8IP0 - chains J and G of the 16 polymer chains in the assembly; structure by electron microscopy, 3.60 A resolution.

# Chain J
Protein: Type I-MYXAN CRISPR-associated protein Cmx8
Source organism: Synechocystis sp. PCC 6714
UniProtKB: A0A068N831 (A0A068N831_SYNY4); residues 33-551 here correspond to UniProt positions 1-519 (UniProt number = residue number - 32)
Amino-acid sequence (551 residues; each row starts with the number of its first residue):
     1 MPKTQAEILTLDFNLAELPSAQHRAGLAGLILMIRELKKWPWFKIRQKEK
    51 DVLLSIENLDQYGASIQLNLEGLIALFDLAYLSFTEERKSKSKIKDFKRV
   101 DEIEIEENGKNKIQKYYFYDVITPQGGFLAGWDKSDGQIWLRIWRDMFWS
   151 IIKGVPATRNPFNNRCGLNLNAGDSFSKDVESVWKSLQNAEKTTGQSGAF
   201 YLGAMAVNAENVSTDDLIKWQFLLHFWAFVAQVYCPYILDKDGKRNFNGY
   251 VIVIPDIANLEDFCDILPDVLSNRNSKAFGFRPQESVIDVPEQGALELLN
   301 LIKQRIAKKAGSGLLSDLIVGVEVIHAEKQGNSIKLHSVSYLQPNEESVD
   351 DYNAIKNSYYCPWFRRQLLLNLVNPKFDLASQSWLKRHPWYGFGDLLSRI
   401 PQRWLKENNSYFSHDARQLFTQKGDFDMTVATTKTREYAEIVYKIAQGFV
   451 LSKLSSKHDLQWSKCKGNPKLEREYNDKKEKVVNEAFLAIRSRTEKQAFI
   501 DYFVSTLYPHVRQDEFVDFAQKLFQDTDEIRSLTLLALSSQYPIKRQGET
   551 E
Not modelled in the structure: 1-6, 92-116, 374-378, 405-409, 424-437, 459-468, 491-494, 508-512, 542-551
Construct notes: initiating methionine (1); expression tag (2-32)
What the authors report for this chain:
  - binding site for the 15-nt DNA strand: Arg88, Tyr119, Pro156, Arg159, Lys244, Arg245, Phe281, Asn332
  - binding site for the 41-nt DNA strand (chain G): Asn332, Ser333

# Chain G
Molecule: 41-nt DNA strand
Sequence (41 nucleotides; numbered 20 to 60; the number before each row is that of its first residue):
    20 ACACAAAATATCCAGATTGGGGACACGGTGATAAACATGGA

# How chain J and chain G interact
Pairs across the interface (13):
  Val155(J) with DT57(G), sugar contact
  Asn160(J) with DG59(G), phosphate contact
  Ser197(J) with DT57(G), hydrogen bond to the phosphate; DG58(G), hydrogen bond to the phosphate
  Gly198(J) with DT57(G), hydrogen bond to the phosphate
  Leu202(J) with DT57(G), phosphate contact
  Met205(J) with DT57(G), phosphate contact
  Lys241(J) with DG49(G), base contact; DA50(G), salt bridge to the phosphate
  Asn332(J) with DC55(G), hydrogen bond to the base
  Ser333(J) with DC55(G), hydrogen bond to the sugar
  Ile400(J) with DG49(G), base contact
  Lys457(J) with DG39(G), salt bridge to the phosphate
Other interface residues (no listed pair), chain J (14 interface residues in all): Ala157, Asp477, Lys481
Other interface residues (no listed pair), chain G (9 interface residues in all): DA44, DA56

# Overview
The interface between chain J and chain G involves 14 residues on one side and 9 on the other; the contacts
include 5 hydrogen bonds and 2 salt bridges. Polar contacts include Asn332(J)-DC55(G), Ser333(J)-DC55(G) and
Ser197(J)-DT57(G). From the paper: a binding site for the 15-nt DNA strand at Arg88(J), Tyr119(J) and
Pro156(J) among others; a binding site for the 41-nt DNA strand (chain G) at Asn332(J) and Ser333(J).
Here chain J is Type I-MYXAN CRISPR-associated protein Cmx8 (Synechocystis sp. PCC 6714) and chain G is a
41-nt DNA strand. Entry 8IP0 (Cryo-EM structure of type I-B Cascade bound to a PAM-containing dsDNA target at
3.6 angstrom resolution) was determined by electron microscopy (same publication as 8H67).
